Entry 1EVY (X-ray diffraction, 1.75 A resolution); this record covers chain A.

[Chain A]
Name: Glycerol-3-phosphate dehydrogenase
From: Leishmania mexicana
Notes: EC 1.1.1.8
UniProt: P90551 (P90551_LEIME); residues 1-366 here = UniProt positions 1-366
Sequence (366 residues; each row starts with the number of its first residue):
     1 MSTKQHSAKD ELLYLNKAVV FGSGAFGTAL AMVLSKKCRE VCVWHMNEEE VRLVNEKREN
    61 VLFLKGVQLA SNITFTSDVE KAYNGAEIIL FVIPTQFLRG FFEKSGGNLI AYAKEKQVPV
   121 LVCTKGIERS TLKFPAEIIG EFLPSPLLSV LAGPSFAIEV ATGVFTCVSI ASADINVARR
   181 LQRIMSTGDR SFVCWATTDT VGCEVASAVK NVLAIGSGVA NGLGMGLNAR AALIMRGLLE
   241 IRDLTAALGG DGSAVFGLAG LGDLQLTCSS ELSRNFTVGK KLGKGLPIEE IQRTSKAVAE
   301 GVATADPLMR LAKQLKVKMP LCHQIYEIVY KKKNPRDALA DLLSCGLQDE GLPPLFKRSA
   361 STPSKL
Unresolved in the structure: 1-8, 294-296, 358-366
Curated features (UniProtKB/Swiss-Prot):
  - motif: S364 to L366 (Microbody targeting signal)
  - active site: K210 (Proton acceptor)
  - binding site (NAD(+)): G22 to G27, F97, K125, A157, R274, V298, E300
  - binding site (substrate): K125, R274, N275

[Summary]
From UniProt: active-site residue K210, 12 NAD+-binding residues and 3 substrate-binding residues.
Chain A is Glycerol-3-phosphate dehydrogenase (Leishmania mexicana); the structure, Crystal structure of
leishmania mexicana glycerol-3-phosphate dehydrogenase, was determined by X-ray diffraction, deposited
together with 1EVZ.
